PDB entry 8HAK | electron microscopy, 4.50 A resolution (low resolution: residue-level contacts below are approximate; hydrogen-bond / salt-bridge calls are withheld) | chains G and H of the 11 polymer chains in the assembly

# Chain G
Name: Histone H2A type 1-B/E
Source organism: Homo sapiens
Reference sequence: P04908 (H2A1B_HUMAN); residues 1-129 here correspond to UniProt positions 2-130 (UniProt number = residue number + 1)
Chain sequence (129 residues; numbered 1 to 129; the number before each row is that of its first residue):
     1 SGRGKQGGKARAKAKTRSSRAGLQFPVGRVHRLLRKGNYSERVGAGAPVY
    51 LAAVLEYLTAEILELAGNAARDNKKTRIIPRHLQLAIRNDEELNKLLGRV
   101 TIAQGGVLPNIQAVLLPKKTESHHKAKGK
Disordered / not traced: 1-12, 119-129
UniProt features mapped onto this chain:
  - modified residue: Ser1 (N-acetylserine), Arg3 (Citrulline), Lys5 (N6-(2-hydroxyisobutyryl)lysine), Lys9 (N6-(2-hydroxyisobutyryl)lysine), Lys13 (N6-(beta-hydroxybutyryl)lysine), Lys36 (N6-(2-hydroxyisobutyryl)lysine), Lys74 (N6-(2-hydroxyisobutyryl)lysine), Lys75 (N6-(2-hydroxyisobutyryl)lysine), Lys95 (N6-(2-hydroxyisobutyryl)lysine), Gln104 (N5-methylglutamine), Lys118 (N6-(2-hydroxyisobutyryl)lysine), Lys119 (N6-crotonyllysine), Thr120 (Phosphothreonine), Lys125 (N6-crotonyllysine)
  - cross-link (Glycyl lysine isopeptide (Lys-Gly)): Lys13 (interchain with G-Cter in ubiquitin), Lys15 (interchain with G-Cter in ubiquitin), Lys119 (interchain with G-Cter in ubiquitin)

# Chain H
Name: Histone H2B type 1-J
Source organism: Homo sapiens
Reference sequence: P06899 (H2B1J_HUMAN); residues 1-125 here correspond to UniProt positions 2-126 (UniProt number = residue number + 1)
Chain sequence (125 residues; row label = number of the first residue in the row):
     1 PEPAKSAPAPKKGSKKAVTKAQKKDGKKRKRSRKESYSIYVYKVLKQVHP
    51 DTGISSKAMGIMNSFVNDIFERIAGEASRLAHYNKRSTITSREIQTAVRL
   101 LLPGELAKHAVSEGTKAVTKYTSAK
Disordered / not traced: 1-29, 125
UniProt features mapped onto this chain:
  - modified residue: Pro1 (N-acetylproline), Glu2 (ADP-ribosyl glutamic acid), Lys5 (N6-(2-hydroxyisobutyryl)lysine), Ser6 (ADP-ribosylserine), Lys11 (N6-(beta-hydroxybutyryl)lysine), Lys12 (N6-(2-hydroxyisobutyryl)lysine), Ser14 (Phosphoserine), Lys15 (N6-acetyllysine), Lys16 (N6-(beta-hydroxybutyryl)lysine), Lys20 (N6-(2-hydroxyisobutyryl)lysine), Lys23 (N6-(2-hydroxyisobutyryl)lysine), Lys24 (N6-(2-hydroxyisobutyryl)lysine), Lys34 (N6-(2-hydroxyisobutyryl)lysine), Glu35 (PolyADP-ribosyl glutamic acid), Ser36 (Phosphoserine), Lys43 (N6-(2-hydroxyisobutyryl)lysine), Lys46 (N6-(2-hydroxyisobutyryl)lysine), Lys57 (N6,N6-dimethyllysine), Arg79 (Dimethylated arginine), Lys85 (N6,N6,N6-trimethyllysine) and 6 more in UniProt
  - glycosylation: Ser112 (O-linked (GlcNAc) serine)
  - cross-link (Glycyl lysine isopeptide (Lys-Gly)): Lys5 (interchain with G-Cter in SUMO2), Lys20 (interchain with G-Cter in SUMO2), Lys34 (interchain with G-Cter in ubiquitin), Lys120 (interchain with G-Cter in ubiquitin)

# Interface between chain G and chain H
Contacting residue pairs (96; chain G residue first):
  Arg17(G) - Tyr121(H)
  Ser19(G) - Lys120(H)
  Arg20(G) - Lys120(H)
  Arg20(G) - Tyr121(H)
  Arg20(G) - Ala124(H)
  Ala21(G) - Ala117(H)
  Ala21(G) - Lys120(H)
  Ala21(G) - Tyr121(H)
  Gly22(G) - Lys120(H)
  Leu23(G) - Ala117(H)
  Gln24(G) - Tyr40(H)
  Phe25(G) - Tyr40(H)
  Phe25(G) - Val41(H)
  Phe25(G) - Val44(H)
  Pro26(G) - Tyr37(H)
  Pro26(G) - Tyr40(H)
  Arg29(G) - Glu35(H)
  Arg29(G) - Ser36(H)
  Arg29(G) - Tyr37(H)
  Arg29(G) - Tyr40(H)
  Val30(G) - Tyr37(H)
  Val30(G) - Phe70(H)
  Leu33(G) - Tyr37(H)
  Leu33(G) - Phe70(H)
  Leu34(G) - Phe70(H)
  Tyr39(G) - Glu71(H)
  Tyr39(G) - Ala74(H)
  Tyr39(G) - Gly75(H)
  Tyr39(G) - Ser78(H)
  Tyr39(G) - Ile89(H)
  Ser40(G) - Ile89(H)
  Glu41(G) - Ser87(H)
  Arg42(G) - Ile89(H)
  Val43(G) - Ile89(H)
  Gly44(G) - Ile89(H)
  Gly46(G) - Val118(H)
  Ala47(G) - Thr90(H)
  Ala47(G) - Ile94(H)
  Val49(G) - Ala117(H)
  Tyr50(G) - Ile94(H)
  Tyr50(G) - Gln95(H)
  Tyr50(G) - Val111(H)
  Tyr50(G) - Gly114(H)
  Tyr50(G) - Thr115(H)
  Tyr50(G) - Val118(H)
  Leu51(G) - Phe70(H)
  Leu51(G) - Ile73(H)
  Leu51(G) - Ile94(H)
  Ala53(G) - Glu113(H)
  Val54(G) - Val98(H)
  Val54(G) - Leu102(H)
  Val54(G) - Glu113(H)
  Leu55(G) - Val66(H)
  Leu55(G) - Phe70(H)
  Tyr57(G) - Glu105(H)
  Tyr57(G) - Leu106(H)
  Tyr57(G) - His109(H)
  Tyr57(G) - Ala110(H)
  Tyr57(G) - Glu113(H)
  Leu58(G) - Leu102(H)
  Leu58(G) - Leu106(H)
  Thr59(G) - Val41(H)
  Thr59(G) - Met62(H)
  Ile62(G) - Met62(H)
  Ile62(G) - Phe65(H)
  Leu63(G) - Val44(H)
  Leu63(G) - Leu45(H)
  Leu63(G) - Val48(H)
  Leu63(G) - His49(H)
  Leu63(G) - Met62(H)
  Glu64(G) - Val48(H)
  Glu64(G) - His49(H)
  Gly67(G) - His49(H)
  Arg71(G) - Asp51(H)
  Arg71(G) - Thr52(H)
  Thr76(G) - Thr52(H)
  Arg77(G) - Gly53(H)
  Ile78(G) - Thr52(H)
  Ile78(G) - Gly53(H)
  Ile78(G) - Ile54(H)
  Ile78(G) - Ser55(H)
  Pro80(G) - Ala58(H)
  Leu83(G) - Ile61(H)
  Leu83(G) - Met62(H)
  Glu92(G) - Pro103(H)
  Glu92(G) - Gly104(H)
  Glu92(G) - Glu105(H)
  Glu92(G) - Leu106(H)
  Lys95(G) - Pro103(H)
  Leu96(G) - Phe65(H)
  Leu96(G) - Arg72(H)
  Leu96(G) - Leu102(H)
  Leu96(G) - Pro103(H)
  Leu97(G) - Phe65(H)
  Ile102(G) - Ile61(H)
  Ala103(G) - Ile61(H)
Also at the interface, not in a pair above, chain G (52 interface residues in all): Arg32, Glu56, Ala60, Ile79, Val100, Gln104
Also at the interface, not in a pair above, chain H (55 interface residues in all): Lys57, Asp68, Ile69, His82, Thr88, Ser91, Lys116

# Overview
The interface between chain G and chain H involves 52 residues on one side and 55 on the other.
Here chain G is Histone H2A type 1-B/E and chain H is Histone H2B type 1-J, both from Homo sapiens. Entry 8HAK
(Cryo-EM structure of the p300 catalytic core bound to the H4K12acK16ac nucleosome, class 4 (4.5 angstrom ...)
was determined by electron microscopy together with 8HAG, 8HAH, 8HAI, 8HAJ, 8HAL, 8HAM and 8HAN from the same
study.
